9GU0 - chains A and B of the 11 polymer chains in the assembly; structure by electron microscopy, 2.96 A resolution.

== Chain A ==
Protein: Acetylcholine receptor subunit alpha
Source organism: Homo sapiens
UniProtKB: P02708 (ACHA_HUMAN); residues 1-437 here correspond to UniProt positions 21-457 (UniProt number = residue number + 20)
Chain sequence (437 residues; row label = number of the first residue in the row):
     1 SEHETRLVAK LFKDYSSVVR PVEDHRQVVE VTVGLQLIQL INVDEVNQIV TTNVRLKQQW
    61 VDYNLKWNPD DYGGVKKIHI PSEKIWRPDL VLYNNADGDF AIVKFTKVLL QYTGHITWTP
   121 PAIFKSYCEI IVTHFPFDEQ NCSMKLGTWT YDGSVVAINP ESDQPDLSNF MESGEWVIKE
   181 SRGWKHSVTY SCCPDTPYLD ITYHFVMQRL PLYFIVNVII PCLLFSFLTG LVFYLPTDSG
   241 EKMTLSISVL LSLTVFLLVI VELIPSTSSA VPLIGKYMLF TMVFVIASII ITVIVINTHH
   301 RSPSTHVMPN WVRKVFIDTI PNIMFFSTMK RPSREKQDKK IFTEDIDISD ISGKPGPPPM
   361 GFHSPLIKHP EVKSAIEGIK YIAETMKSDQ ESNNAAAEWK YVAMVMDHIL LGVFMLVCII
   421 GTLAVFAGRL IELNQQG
Disordered / not traced: 324-369, 436-437
Disulfides: Cys128-Cys142, Cys192-Cys193
Covalently attached groups: glycan linked to Asn141
Curated features (UniProtKB/Swiss-Prot):
  - glycosylation: Asn141 (N-linked (GlcNAc...) asparagine)

== Chain B ==
Protein: Acetylcholine receptor subunit beta
Source organism: Homo sapiens
UniProtKB: P11230 (ACHB_HUMAN); residues 1-478 here correspond to UniProt positions 24-501 (UniProt number = residue number + 23)
Chain sequence (478 residues; each row starts with the number of its first residue):
     1 SEAEGRLREK LFSGYDSSVR PAREVGDRVR VSVGLILAQL ISLNEKDEEM STKVYLDLEW
    61 TDYRLSWDPA EHDGIDSLRI TAESVWLPDV VLLNNNDGNF DVALDISVVV SSDGSVRWQP
   121 PGIYRSSCSI QVTYFPFDWQ NCTMVFSSYS YDSSEVSLQT GLGPDGQGHQ EIHIHEGTFI
   181 ENGQWEIIHK PSRLIQPPGD PRGGREGQRQ EVIFYLIIRR KPLFYLVNVI APCILITLLA
   241 IFVFYLPPDA GEKMGLSIFA LLTLTVFLLL LADKVPETSL SVPIIIKYLM FTMVLVTFSV
   301 ILSVVVLNLH HRSPHTHQMP LWVRQIFIHK LPLYLRLKRP KPERDLMPEP PHCSSPGSGW
   361 GRGTDEYFIR KPPSDFLFPK PNRFQPELSA PDLRRFIDGP NRAVALLPEL REVVSSISYI
   421 ARQLQEQEDH DALKEDWQFV AMVVDRLFLW TFIIFTSVGT LVIFLDATYH LPPPDPFP
Disordered / not traced: 199-206, 341-407
Disulfides: Cys128-Cys142
Covalently attached groups: N-acetylglucosamine (NAG) linked to Asn141
Curated features (UniProtKB/Swiss-Prot):
  - modified residue: Tyr367 (Phosphotyrosine)
  - glycosylation: Asn141 (N-linked (GlcNAc...) asparagine)

== How chain A and chain B interact ==
Residue-residue contacts (86; chain A residue first):
  Ser1(A) with Val19(B); Arg20(B), hydrogen bond (side chain-backbone); Pro21(B); Ala22(B), hydrogen bond (side chain-backbone); Arg23(B); Tyr63(B), hydrogen bond (backbone-side chain)
  Glu2(A) with Tyr63(B)
  Glu4(A) with Val19(B)
  Thr5(A) with Asp16(B)
  Val8(A) with Asp16(B)
  Gln39(A) with Asn96(B), hydrogen bond
  Ile41(A) with Asn96(B)
  Asn53(A) with Asn95(B)
  Arg55(A) with Phe100(B); Tyr149(B), hydrogen bond
  Gly73(A) with Val25(B)
  Val75(A) with Val25(B), hydrophobic
  Lys77(A) with Asp152(B), salt bridge; Glu155(B)
  His79(A) with Ser18(B); Ser150(B); Tyr151(B); Glu155(B), salt bridge
  Lys104(A) with Gly98(B), hydrogen bond (side chain-backbone)
  Thr106(A) with Tyr149(B)
  Lys107(A) with Ser150(B); Tyr151(B), hydrogen bond
  Thr119(A) with Tyr149(B), hydrogen bond (backbone-side chain)
  Pro120(A) with Tyr149(B)
  Pro121(A) with Phe100(B), hydrophobic; Tyr149(B)
  Ile123(A) with Asp97(B); Gly98(B)
  Met171(A) with Ser127(B)
  Gly174(A) with Thr278(B); Ser279(B), hydrogen bond (backbone-backbone); Leu280(B)
  Leu210(A) with Ser279(B), hydrogen bond (backbone-side chain); Leu280(B), hydrophobic
  Leu212(A) with Ser279(B)
  Tyr213(A) with Pro276(B); Glu277(B); Ser279(B)
  Val216(A) with Ile286(B), hydrophobic; Met290(B)
  Asn217(A) with Ile286(B)
  Leu224(A) with Met293(B), hydrophobic; Thr297(B)
  Phe227(A) with Ile301(B), hydrophobic
  Leu228(A) with Leu261(B), hydrophobic; Thr297(B)
  Leu231(A) with Ile301(B), hydrophobic; Val304(B), hydrophobic
  Tyr234(A) with Asn308(B), hydrogen bond (backbone-side chain); Arg312(B), hydrogen bond
  Leu235(A) with Val304(B); Leu307(B), hydrophobic
  Pro236(A) with Leu307(B); Asn308(B)
  Asp238(A) with His311(B)
  Ser239(A) with His311(B)
  Glu241(A) with Gly251(B); Glu252(B); Lys253(B), hydrogen bond (side chain-backbone); Met254(B), hydrogen bond (side chain-backbone); Gly255(B), hydrogen bond (side chain-backbone)
  Leu245(A) with Ile258(B), hydrophobic
  Ser248(A) with Ile258(B); Phe259(B)
  Val249(A) with Ile258(B)
  Ser252(A) with Leu262(B)
  Val255(A) with Leu262(B), hydrophobic
  Phe256(A) with Leu268(B), hydrophobic
  Val259(A) with Leu269(B), hydrophobic
  Ile376(A) with Val413(B), hydrophobic
  Ile379(A) with Ser416(B)
  Lys380(A) with Ser416(B)
  Ala383(A) with Ser416(B); Tyr419(B)
  Met386(A) with Ile420(B), hydrophobic; Gln423(B)
  Lys387(A) with Tyr419(B)
  Gln390(A) with Gln423(B)
  Tyr401(A) with His315(B)
  Met404(A) with Thr316(B); His317(B)
Interface residues without a listed pair, chain A (68 interface residues in all): His3, Tyr72, Pro81, Ser173, Glu175, Phe214, Ile220, Pro221, Phe225, Thr244, Leu251, Leu258, Glu262, Ile382, His408
Interface residues without a listed pair, chain B (71 interface residues in all): Gly14, Arg64, Trp86, Leu87, Asp89, Leu93, Asn94, Thr265, Val266, Ala272, Val275, Val282, Val300, Val305, Glu409, Ile417, Leu424

== In short ==
68 residues of chain A face 71 of chain B across their interface; the contacts include 15 hydrogen bonds and 2
salt bridges. Polar pairs include Lys77(A)-Asp152(B), His79(A)-Glu155(B) and Ser1(A)-Arg20(B). Covalently
linked N-acetylglucosamine: at Asn141(B).
Chain A is Acetylcholine receptor subunit alpha and chain B is Acetylcholine receptor subunit beta, both from
Homo sapiens; the structure, Human adult muscle nAChR in resting state in detergent with alpha-bungarotoxin,
was determined by electron microscopy together with 9GU1, 9GU2 and 9GU3 from the same study.
